PDB entry 4E42 | X-ray diffraction, 2.70 A resolution | chains A and B

# Chain A
Protein: T cell receptor G4 alpha chain
Organism: Homo sapiens
Chain sequence (203 residues; numbered 1 to 203; the number before each row is that of its first residue):
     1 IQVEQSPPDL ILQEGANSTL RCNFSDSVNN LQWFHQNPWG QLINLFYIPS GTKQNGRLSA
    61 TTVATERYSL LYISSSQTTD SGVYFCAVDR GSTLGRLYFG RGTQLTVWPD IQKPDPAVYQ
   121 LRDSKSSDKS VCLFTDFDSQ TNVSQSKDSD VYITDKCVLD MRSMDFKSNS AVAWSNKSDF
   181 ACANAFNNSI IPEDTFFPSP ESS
Disordered / not traced: 90-94, 124-129, 199-203
Cystine bridges: Cys22-Cys86, Cys132-Cys182

# Chain B
Protein: T cell receptor G4 beta chain
Organism: Homo sapiens
Chain sequence (239 residues; numbered 1 to 239; the number before each row is that of its first residue):
     1 GVTQSPTHLI KTRGQQATLR CSPISGHTSV YWYQQALGLG LQFLLWYDEG EERNRGNFPP
    61 RFSGRQFPNY SSELNVNALE LEDSALYLCA SSQIRETQYF GPGTRLLVLE DLKNVFPPEV
   121 AVFEPSEAEI SHTQKATLVC LATGFYPDHV ELSWWVNGKE VHSGVCTDPQ PLKEQPALND
   181 SRYALSSRLR VSATFWQNPR NHFRCQVQFY GLSENDEWTQ DRAKPVTQIV SAEAWGRAD
Disordered / not traced: 1, 93-95, 178-180, 239
Cystine bridges: Cys21-Cys89, Cys140-Cys205
Metal / ion sites: Na+ near Asp148 (its only coordinating residue here)

# Chain A / chain B interface
Residue-residue contacts - 85 pairs, chain A then chain B:
  Gln32(A) with Thr97(B); Gln98(B), hydrogen bond (side chain-backbone)
  Phe34(A) with Phe100(B), hydrophobic
  Gln36(A) with Gln35(B), hydrogen bond
  Trp39(A) with Glu151(B); Leu152(B)
  Gly40(A) with Leu86(B)
  Gln41(A) with Phe100(B), hydrogen bond (side chain-backbone); Gly101(B); Pro102(B)
  Leu42(A) with Phe100(B), hydrophobic
  Asn44(A) with Thr97(B); Gln98(B), hydrogen bond (side chain-backbone); Tyr99(B)
  Tyr47(A) with Glu96(B); Thr97(B)
  Phe85(A) with Gln35(B)
  Gly95(A) with Tyr31(B); Trp46(B); Gln98(B), hydrogen bond (backbone-side chain)
  Arg96(A) with Tyr31(B); Tyr33(B); Phe43(B)
  Leu97(A) with Tyr33(B), hydrogen bond (backbone-side chain); Gln98(B)
  Phe99(A) with Leu41(B), hydrophobic; Phe100(B), hydrophobic
  Asp115(A) with His132(B), salt bridge
  Tyr119(A) with Ser126(B); Ala128(B); Glu129(B); His132(B); Thr133(B)
  Gln120(A) with Ser126(B), hydrogen bond (backbone-side chain)
  Leu121(A) with Phe123(B); Glu124(B); Thr137(B); Val139(B), hydrophobic
  Arg122(A) with Phe123(B); Glu124(B), hydrogen bond (backbone-backbone)
  Asp123(A) with Val122(B); Phe123(B); Glu124(B)
  Val131(A) with Leu141(B), hydrophobic
  Leu133(A) with Thr137(B)
  Thr135(A) with Arg190(B)
  Asp136(A) with Thr133(B); Arg190(B), salt bridge
  Ser149(A) with Glu174(B)
  Tyr152(A) with Leu172(B), hydrophobic; Lys173(B); Glu174(B), hydrogen bond (side chain-backbone)
  Ile153(A) with Leu172(B)
  Thr154(A) with Asp168(B); Leu172(B); Ser186(B); Arg188(B), hydrogen bond
  Asp155(A) with Arg188(B), hydrogen bond (backbone-side chain)
  Cys157(A) with Cys166(B), disulfide; Thr167(B); Arg188(B)
  Val158(A) with Cys166(B), hydrogen bond (backbone-side chain)
  Leu159(A) with Gly164(B); Val165(B); Cys166(B), hydrophobic; Arg190(B)
  Asp160(A) with Ser163(B); Gly164(B), hydrogen bond (backbone-backbone)
  Met161(A) with Lys135(B); Ser163(B); Arg190(B)
  Arg162(A) with His162(B); Ser163(B), hydrogen bond (backbone-side chain)
  Met164(A) with Lys135(B), hydrogen bond
  Phe166(A) with Lys135(B); Arg190(B)
  Ser168(A) with Arg190(B), hydrogen bond
  Ser170(A) with Arg188(B), hydrogen bond
  Ala171(A) with Arg188(B)
  Val172(A) with Arg188(B)
  Trp174(A) with Leu141(B), hydrophobic; Leu172(B), hydrophobic; Ala184(B), hydrophobic
  Phe196(A) with His132(B)
  Pro198(A) with Ala128(B), hydrophobic
Other interface residues (no listed pair), chain A (48 interface residues in all): Asn30, Ser130, Gln145, Ser163
Other interface residues (no listed pair), chain B (49 interface residues in all): Asn54, Leu88, Arg105, Pro125, Val150, Pro176, Glu233
Inter-chain disulfides: Cys157(A)-Cys166(B)

# In short
The interface between chain A and chain B involves 48 residues on one side and 49 on the other, with 1
disulfide bond, 17 hydrogen bonds and 2 salt bridges. Among the polar pairs are Asp115(A)-His132(B),
Asp136(A)-Arg190(B) and Gln32(A)-Gln98(B).
Chain A is T cell receptor G4 alpha chain and chain B is T cell receptor G4 beta chain, both from Homo
sapiens; the structure, Structural basis for the recognition of mutant self by a tumor-specific, MHC class
II-restricted T cell ..., was determined by X-ray diffraction.
